PDB entry 4IV2 | X-ray diffraction, 2.14 A resolution | chains A and B of the 4 polymer chains in the assembly

[Chain A (and B)]
Protein: Estrogen receptor
From: Homo sapiens
Notes: fragment: Ligand-binding Domain; chain B of this document is another copy of the same molecule, construct and numbering; everything in this record applies to it too
UniProtKB: P03372 (ESR1_HUMAN); numbering as in UniProt (aligned over 303-549)
Sequence (247 residues; each row starts with the number of its first residue):
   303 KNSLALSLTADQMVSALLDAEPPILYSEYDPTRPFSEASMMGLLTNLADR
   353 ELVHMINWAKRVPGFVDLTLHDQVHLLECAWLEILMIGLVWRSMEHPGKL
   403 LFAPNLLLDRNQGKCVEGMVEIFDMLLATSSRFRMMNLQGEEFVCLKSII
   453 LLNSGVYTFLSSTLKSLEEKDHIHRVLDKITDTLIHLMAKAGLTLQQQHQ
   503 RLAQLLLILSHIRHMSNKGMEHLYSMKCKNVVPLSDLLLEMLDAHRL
Disordered / not traced: 303-304, 460-472, 549 (chain B: 303-304, 414-415, 460-463, 549)
Differences from the reference sequence: engineered mutation Ser537 (Tyr in P03372)
Small-molecule neighbours: 1GR (4-[1-(2-methylpropyl)-7-(trifluoromethyl)-1H-indazol-3-yl]benzene-1,3-diol): Met343, Leu346, Thr347, Leu349, Ala350, Glu353, Leu384, Leu387, Met388, Leu391, Arg394, Phe404, Met421, Ile424, Phe425, Leu428, Gly521, His524, Leu525, Met528

[Chain A / chain B interface]
Pairs across the interface - 55 pairs, chain A then chain B:
  Arg434(A) with Tyr459(B), hydrogen bond; His476(B)
  Ile451(A) with Leu509(B), hydrophobic
  Asn455(A) with Leu509(B), hydrogen bond (side chain-backbone); Ser512(B); His513(B), hydrogen bond (backbone-side chain)
  Ser456(A) with His513(B)
  Val458(A) with His513(B)
  Tyr459(A) with Arg434(B); Ile510(B); His513(B)
  His476(A) with Arg434(B), hydrogen bond
  Asp480(A) with Gln502(B); Gln506(B), hydrogen bond
  Thr483(A) with His501(B); Ala505(B)
  Asp484(A) with Gln498(B), hydrogen bond; Gln502(B), hydrogen bond
  Ile487(A) with His501(B)
  Leu497(A) with Leu497(B), hydrophobic
  Gln498(A) with Asp484(B)
  His501(A) with Thr483(B); Asp484(B), salt bridge; Ile487(B); Leu504(B)
  Gln502(A) with Asp480(B); Asp484(B), hydrogen bond
  Leu504(A) with His501(B)
  Ala505(A) with Thr483(B); Leu508(B), hydrophobic
  Gln506(A) with Asp480(B), hydrogen bond
  Leu508(A) with Ala505(B), hydrophobic; Leu508(B), hydrophobic; Leu509(B), hydrophobic
  Leu509(A) with Ile451(B), hydrophobic; Asn455(B), hydrogen bond (backbone-side chain); Leu508(B), hydrophobic
  Leu511(A) with Leu509(B), hydrophobic
  Ser512(A) with Leu511(B), hydrogen bond (side chain-backbone); Ser512(B), hydrogen bond (side chain-backbone); Arg515(B), hydrogen bond
  His513(A) with Asn455(B), hydrogen bond (side chain-backbone); Val458(B); Tyr459(B); Arg515(B)
  Arg515(A) with Ser512(B), hydrogen bond; His513(B); His516(B), hydrogen bond
  His516(A) with Arg515(B); Asn519(B), hydrogen bond
  Asn519(A) with His516(B), hydrogen bond; Asn519(B), hydrogen bond
  Lys520(A) with His547(B), hydrogen bond (side chain-backbone)
  Glu523(A) with Glu523(B)
  His547(A) with Lys520(B)
Also at the interface, not in a pair above, chain A (32 interface residues in all): Ala430, Leu479, Ile510
Also at the interface, not in a pair above, chain B (33 interface residues in all): Ala430, Thr431, Ser456, Leu479

[Overview]
32 residues of chain A face 33 of chain B across their interface, with 20 hydrogen bonds and 1 salt bridge.
Polar contacts include His501(A)-Asp484(B), Arg434(A)-Tyr459(B) and Asn455(A)-Leu509(B). Bound to chain A:
compound 1GR.
Chain A and chain B are both Estrogen receptor (Homo sapiens); the structure, Crystal Structure of the
Estrogen Receptor alpha Ligand-binding Domain in Complex with Dynamic WAY-derivative, 5a, was determined by
X-ray diffraction together with 4IU7, 4IUI, 4IV4, 4IVW, 4IVY, 4IW6 and 3 further entries from the same study.
